PDB entry 1S4F | X-ray diffraction, 3.00 A resolution | chain A

[Chain A]
Name: RNA-dependent RNA polymerase
Source organism: Bovine viral diarrhea virus 1
UniProtKB: P19711 (POLG_BVDVN); residues 79-679 here correspond to UniProt positions 3348-3948 (UniProt number = residue number + 3269)
Amino-acid sequence (601 residues; each row starts with the number of its first residue):
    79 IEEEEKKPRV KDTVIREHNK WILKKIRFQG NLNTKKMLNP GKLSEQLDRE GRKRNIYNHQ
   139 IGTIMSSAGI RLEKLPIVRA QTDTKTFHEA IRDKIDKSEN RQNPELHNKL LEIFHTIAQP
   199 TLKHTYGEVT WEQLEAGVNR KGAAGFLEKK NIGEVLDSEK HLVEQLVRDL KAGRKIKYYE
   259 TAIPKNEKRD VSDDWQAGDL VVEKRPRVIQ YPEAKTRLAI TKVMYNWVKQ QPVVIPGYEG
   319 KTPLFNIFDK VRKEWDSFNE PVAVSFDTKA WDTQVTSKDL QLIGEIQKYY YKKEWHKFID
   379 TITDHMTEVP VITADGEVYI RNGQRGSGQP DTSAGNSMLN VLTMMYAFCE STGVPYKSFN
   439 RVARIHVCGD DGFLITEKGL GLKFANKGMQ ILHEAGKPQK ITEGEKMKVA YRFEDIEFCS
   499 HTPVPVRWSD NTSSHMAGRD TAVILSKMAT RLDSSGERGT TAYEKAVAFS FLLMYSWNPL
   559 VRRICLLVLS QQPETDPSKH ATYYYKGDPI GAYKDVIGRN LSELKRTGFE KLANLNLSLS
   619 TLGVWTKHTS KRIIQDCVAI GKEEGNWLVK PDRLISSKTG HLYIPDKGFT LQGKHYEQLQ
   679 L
Unresolved in the structure: 79-91, 675-679
What the authors report for this chain:
  - mutagenesis - C497A, S498A, R517A: abolished catalytic activity on de novo (citing earlier work)
  - mutagenesis - C497A, S498A, R517A: decreased catalytic activity on primer-dependent (elongative) (citing earlier work)

[In short]
The paper reports that C497A, S498A and R517A abolish catalytic activity on de novo; C497A, S498A and R517A
reduce catalytic activity on primer-dependent (elongative).
Chain A is RNA-dependent RNA polymerase (Bovine viral diarrhea virus 1); the structure, Crystal Structure of
RNA-dependent RNA polymerase construct 2 from bovine viral diarrhea virus (BVDV), was determined by X-ray
diffraction together with 1S48 and 1S49 from the same study.
